Entry 5EQY (X-ray diffraction, 2.50 A resolution); this record covers chains A and B.

Chain A (and B):
Protein: Choline kinase alpha
Source organism: Homo sapiens
Notes: EC 2.7.1.32, 2.7.1.82; chain B of this document is another copy of the same molecule, construct and numbering; everything in this record applies to it too
UniProt: P35790 (CHKA_HUMAN); residues 75-457 here = UniProt positions 75-457
Chain sequence (401 residues; each row starts with the number of its first residue):
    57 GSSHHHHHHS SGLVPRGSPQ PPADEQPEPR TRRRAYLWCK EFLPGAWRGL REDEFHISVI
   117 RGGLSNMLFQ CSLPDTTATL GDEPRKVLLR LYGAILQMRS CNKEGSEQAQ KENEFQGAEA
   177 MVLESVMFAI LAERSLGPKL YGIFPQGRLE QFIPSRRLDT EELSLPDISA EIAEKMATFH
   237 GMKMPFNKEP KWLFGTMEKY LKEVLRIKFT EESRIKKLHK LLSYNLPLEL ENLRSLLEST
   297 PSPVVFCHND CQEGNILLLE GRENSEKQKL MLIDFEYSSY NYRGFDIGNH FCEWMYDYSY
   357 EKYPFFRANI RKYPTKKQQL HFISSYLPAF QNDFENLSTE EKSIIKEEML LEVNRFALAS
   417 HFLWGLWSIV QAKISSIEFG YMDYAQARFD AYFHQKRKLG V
Unresolved in the structure: 57-81, 151-174 (chain B: 57-81, 151-175)
Differences from the reference sequence: expression tag (57-74)
Curated features (UniProtKB/Swiss-Prot):
  - binding site (ATP): R117 to M123, R146, Q207 to R213, Q308, D330
  - binding site (phosphocholine): G119 to S121
  - modified residue: K247 (N6-acetyllysine), S279 (Phosphoserine)
  - natural variant: R141 (R141W: In NEDMIMS), P194 (P194S: In NEDMIMS), F341 (F341L: In NEDMIMS)
  - mutagenesis: E175 (E175A: Does not affect interaction with PLIN2 and PLIN3), M177 to L179 (Does not affect interaction with PLIN2 and PLIN3), V182 to F184 (Does not affect interaction with PLIN2 and PLIN3), I186 to L187 (Abolished interaction with PLIN2 and PLIN3), K247 (K247Q: Mimics acetylation; promoting monomerization, leading to decreased choline kinase activity. Increased lipolysis of lipid droplets ...), S279 (S279A: Abolished phosphorylation by AMPK, preventing localization to lipid droplets and subsequent acetylation by KAT5; S279D: Mimics phosphorylation; promoting localization to lipid droplets)
Ligand contacts: 5RA (5-[(4-methyl-1,4-diazepan-1-yl)methyl]-2-[4-[(4-methyl-1,4-diazepan-1-yl)methyl]phenyl]benzenecarbonitrile): D306, Q308, Y333, E349, Y354, Y356, F361, W420, W423, I433, E434, F435, Y440

Interface between chain A and chain B:
Contacting residue pairs (44; chain A residue first):
  E97(A) - N243(B)  hydrogen bond
  E97(A) - K244(B)  hydrogen bond (backbone-backbone)
  E97(A) - E245(B)
  F98(A) - P241(B)
  F98(A) - F242(B)
  F98(A) - N243(B)
  F98(A) - K244(B)  hydrogen bond (backbone-side chain)
  R104(A) - K244(B)
  R104(A) - E245(B)  salt bridge
  D138(A) - K239(B)  salt bridge
  E175(A) - P201(B)
  V178(A) - V178(B)  hydrophobic
  S181(A) - V178(B)
  S181(A) - V182(B)
  V182(A) - S181(B)
  V182(A) - A185(B)  hydrophobic
  V182(A) - I199(B)  hydrophobic
  A185(A) - V182(B)  hydrophobic
  I186(A) - E189(B)
  E189(A) - I186(B)
  E189(A) - E189(B)
  E189(A) - R190(B)  salt bridge
  R190(A) - E189(B)  salt bridge
  L196(A) - P241(B)
  Y197(A) - P241(B)
  G198(A) - P241(B)
  I199(A) - L179(B)  hydrophobic
  I199(A) - P241(B)  hydrogen bond (backbone-backbone)
  I199(A) - F242(B)  hydrophobic
  K239(A) - D138(B)  salt bridge
  P241(A) - F98(B)
  P241(A) - L196(B)
  P241(A) - Y197(B)
  P241(A) - G198(B)
  P241(A) - I199(B)  hydrogen bond (backbone-backbone)
  F242(A) - F98(B)
  N243(A) - E97(B)  hydrogen bond
  N243(A) - F98(B)
  K244(A) - E97(B)  hydrogen bond (backbone-backbone)
  K244(A) - F98(B)  hydrogen bond (side chain-backbone)
  K244(A) - R104(B)
  E245(A) - E97(B)
  E245(A) - R104(B)  salt bridge
  K247(A) - E97(B)  salt bridge
Other interface residues (no listed pair), chain A (24 interface residues in all): M177
Other interface residues (no listed pair), chain B (25 interface residues in all): M177, P246

Overview:
Chain A and chain B form an interface of 24 and 25 residues respectively; the contacts include 8 hydrogen
bonds and 7 salt bridges. Among the polar pairs are R104(A)-E245(B), D138(A)-K239(B) and E189(A)-R190(B).
Chain A binds compound 5RA.
Both chains are Choline kinase alpha (Homo sapiens). Entry 5EQY (Crystal structure of choline kinase alpha-1
bound by
5-[(4-methyl-1,4-diazepan-1-yl)methyl]-2-[4-[(4-methyl-1,4-diazepan-1-yl)methyl]phenyl]benzenecarbonitrile
(compound 65)) was determined by X-ray diffraction together with 5EQP from the same study.
